PDB entry 1JMX | X-ray diffraction, 1.90 A resolution | chains B and G of the 3 polymer chains in the assembly

Chain B:
Molecule: Amine Dehydrogenase
Source organism: Pseudomonas putida
Reference sequence: Q8VW82 (Q8VW82_PSEPU); residues 1-349 here correspond to UniProt positions 31-379 (UniProt number = residue number + 30)
Sequence (349 residues; numbered 1 to 349; the number before each row is that of its first residue):
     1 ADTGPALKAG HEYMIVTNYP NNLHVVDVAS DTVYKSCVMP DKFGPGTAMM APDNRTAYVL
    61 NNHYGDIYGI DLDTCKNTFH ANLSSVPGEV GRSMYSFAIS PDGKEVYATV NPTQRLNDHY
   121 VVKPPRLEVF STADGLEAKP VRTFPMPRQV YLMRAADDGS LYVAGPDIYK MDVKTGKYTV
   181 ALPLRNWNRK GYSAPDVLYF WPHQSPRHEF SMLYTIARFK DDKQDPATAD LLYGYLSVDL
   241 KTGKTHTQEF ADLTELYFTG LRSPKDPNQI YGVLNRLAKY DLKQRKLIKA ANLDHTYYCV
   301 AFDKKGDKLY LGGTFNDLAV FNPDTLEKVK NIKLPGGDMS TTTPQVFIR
Disordered / not traced: 1-3, 220-226
Cystine bridges: Cys37-Cys75
Metal / ion sites: Ni2+: His11 (shared with 1 residue of chain A)
Residues lining bound ligands: heme c (HEC): Leu116, Asn117, Asp118, His119, Tyr120

Chain G:
Molecule: Amine Dehydrogenase
Source organism: Pseudomonas putida
Reference sequence: P0A182 (QADG_PSEPU); residues 2-79 here correspond to UniProt positions 1-78 (UniProt number = residue number - 1)
Sequence (79 residues; row label = number of the first residue in the row):
     1 MSAVAGCTAT TDPGWEVDAF GGVSSLCQPM EADLYGCSDP CWWPAQVPDM MSTYQDWNAQ
    61 ASNSAEDWRN LGTVFPKDK
Disordered / not traced: 1-2
Modified / non-standard residues: Trp43 (2-amino-3-(6,7-dioxo-6,7-dihydro-1H-indol-3-yl)-propionic acid; TRQ)
Covalently attached groups: covalent link Cys7-Glu16; covalent link Cys27-Asp33, Cys41-Asp49; covalent link Cys37-Trp43
Residues lining bound ligands: heme c (HEC): Pro44, Ala45, Tyr54

Chain B / chain G interface:
Pairs across the interface (51):
  Tyr19(B) - Asp39(G)  hydrogen bond
  Tyr19(B) - Met50(G)
  Tyr19(B) - Asn58(G)
  Tyr19(B) - Ser62(G)
  Lys42(B) - Asp56(G)  salt bridge
  His63(B) - Met50(G)  hydrogen bond (side chain-backbone)
  His63(B) - Met51(G)
  His63(B) - Gln55(G)
  Tyr64(B) - Asp39(G)
  Tyr64(B) - Pro40(G)
  Tyr64(B) - Met51(G)  hydrophobic
  Arg92(B) - Met51(G)  hydrogen bond (side chain-backbone)
  Arg92(B) - Ser52(G)
  Met94(B) - Met51(G)  hydrophobic
  Leu198(B) - Trp42(G)  hydrophobic
  Phe200(B) - Trp42(G)  hydrophobic
  Leu253(B) - Phe20(G)  hydrophobic
  Leu256(B) - Pro13(G)  hydrophobic
  Leu256(B) - Phe20(G)  hydrophobic
  Leu256(B) - Ser25(G)
  Phe258(B) - Asp12(G)
  Phe258(B) - Pro13(G)
  Asn275(B) - Ser24(G)  hydrogen bond (side chain-backbone)
  Asn275(B) - Ser25(G)
  Asn275(B) - Leu26(G)  hydrogen bond (side chain-backbone)
  Asn275(B) - Gln28(G)
  His295(B) - Gln28(G)
  His295(B) - Pro29(G)
  Thr296(B) - Cys27(G)
  Thr296(B) - Gln28(G)  hydrogen bond (side chain-backbone)
  Thr296(B) - Ala32(G)
  Tyr298(B) - Ala32(G)
  Tyr298(B) - Asp33(G)  hydrogen bond
  Tyr298(B) - Gly36(G)
  Thr314(B) - Ala32(G)  hydrogen bond (side chain-backbone)
  Phe315(B) - Pro29(G)  hydrophobic
  Phe315(B) - Glu31(G)
  Phe315(B) - Ala32(G)
  Phe315(B) - Ser64(G)
  Phe315(B) - Ala65(G)
  Asn316(B) - Asn63(G)
  Gly337(B) - Ser62(G)
  Gly337(B) - Asn63(G)
  Asp338(B) - Tyr35(G)
  Asp338(B) - Ser62(G)  hydrogen bond (backbone-backbone)
  Asp338(B) - Asn63(G)
  Asp338(B) - Ser64(G)  hydrogen bond
  Ser340(B) - Tyr35(G)  hydrogen bond (side chain-backbone)
  Ser340(B) - Gly36(G)
  Ser340(B) - Asp39(G)  hydrogen bond
  Thr341(B) - Gly36(G)
Also at the interface, not in a pair above, chain B (27 interface residues in all): Pro20, Phe43, Tyr95, Leu274, Gly336

Overview:
Chain B and chain G each contribute 27 residues to their interface; the contacts include 12 hydrogen bonds and
1 salt bridge. Among the polar pairs are Lys42(B)-Asp56(G), Tyr19(B)-Asp39(G) and His63(B)-Met50(G). Ligands
of chain B: heme c. Ligands of chain G: heme c.
Here chain B is Amine Dehydrogenase and chain G is Amine Dehydrogenase, both from Pseudomonas putida. Entry
1JMX (crystal structure of a quinohemoprotein amine dehydrogenase from pseudomonas putida) was determined by
X-ray diffraction, deposited together with 1JMZ.
